PDB entry 3B4M | X-ray diffraction, 2.82 A resolution | chains A and B

# Chain A (and B)
Protein: Polyadenylate-binding protein 2
Source organism: Homo sapiens
Notes: chain B of this document is another copy of the same molecule, construct and numbering; everything in this record applies to it too
UniProt: Q86U42 (PABP2_HUMAN); residue numbers follow UniProt; this construct covers 167-254
Sequence (96 residues; numbered 167 to 262; the number before each row is that of its first residue):
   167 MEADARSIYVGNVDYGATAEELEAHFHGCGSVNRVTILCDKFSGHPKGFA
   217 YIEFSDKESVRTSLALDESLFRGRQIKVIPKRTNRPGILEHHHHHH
Disordered / not traced: 167-168, 249-262
Construct notes: expression tag (255-262)

# Interface between chain A and chain B
Contacting residue pairs (45):
  Tyr181(A) - Thr184(B)
  Tyr181(A) - Ala185(B)
  Tyr181(A) - Glu186(B)  hydrogen bond
  Gly182(A) - Thr184(B)
  Gly182(A) - Glu186(B)
  Ala183(A) - Thr184(B)
  Thr184(A) - Tyr181(B)  hydrogen bond (side chain-backbone)
  Thr184(A) - Gly182(B)
  Thr184(A) - Ala183(B)
  Thr184(A) - Thr184(B)
  Ala185(A) - Tyr181(B)  hydrogen bond (backbone-backbone)
  Ala185(A) - Cys205(B)  hydrophobic
  Ala185(A) - Phe208(B)
  Glu186(A) - Tyr181(B)  hydrogen bond (backbone-backbone)
  Glu186(A) - Phe208(B)
  Glu189(A) - Phe208(B)
  Val198(A) - Phe208(B)
  Asn199(A) - Asp206(B)
  Asn199(A) - Phe208(B)
  Arg200(A) - Cys205(B)
  Arg200(A) - Asp206(B)  salt bridge
  Arg200(A) - Phe208(B)
  Val201(A) - Ile203(B)
  Val201(A) - Leu204(B)
  Val201(A) - Cys205(B)  hydrogen bond (backbone-backbone)
  Val201(A) - Phe208(B)  hydrophobic
  Thr202(A) - Thr202(B)
  Thr202(A) - Ile203(B)
  Thr202(A) - Leu204(B)
  Ile203(A) - Val201(B)
  Ile203(A) - Thr202(B)
  Ile203(A) - Ile203(B)  hydrogen bond (backbone-backbone)
  Leu204(A) - Arg200(B)
  Leu204(A) - Val201(B)
  Leu204(A) - Thr202(B)
  Cys205(A) - Ala185(B)  hydrophobic
  Cys205(A) - Arg200(B)
  Cys205(A) - Val201(B)  hydrogen bond (backbone-backbone)
  Asp206(A) - Asn199(B)
  Asp206(A) - Arg200(B)  salt bridge
  Phe208(A) - Ala185(B)
  Phe208(A) - Glu189(B)
  Phe208(A) - Asn199(B)
  Phe208(A) - Val201(B)  hydrophobic
  Phe215(A) - Arg200(B)
Other interface residues (no listed pair), chain B (18 interface residues in all): Val198, Phe215

# Summary
The chain A/chain B interface involves 18 residues from each chain; the contacts include 7 hydrogen bonds and
2 salt bridges. Polar contacts include Arg200(A)-Asp206(B), Tyr181(A)-Glu186(B) and Thr184(A)-Tyr181(B).
Chain A and chain B are both Polyadenylate-binding protein 2 (Homo sapiens); the structure, Crystal Structure
of Human PABPN1 RRM, was determined by X-ray diffraction together with 3B4D from the same study.
